PDB entry 8X01 | electron microscopy, 3.01 A resolution | chains B and C of the 5 polymer chains in the assembly

== Chain B (and C) ==
Molecule: Phosphoprotein
From: Mumps orthorubulavirus
Notes: chain C of this document is another copy of the same molecule, construct and numbering; everything in this record applies to it too
Reference sequence: C0JJ97 (C0JJ97_9MONO); residue numbers follow UniProt; this construct covers 1-391
Chain sequence (391 residues; each row starts with the number of its first residue):
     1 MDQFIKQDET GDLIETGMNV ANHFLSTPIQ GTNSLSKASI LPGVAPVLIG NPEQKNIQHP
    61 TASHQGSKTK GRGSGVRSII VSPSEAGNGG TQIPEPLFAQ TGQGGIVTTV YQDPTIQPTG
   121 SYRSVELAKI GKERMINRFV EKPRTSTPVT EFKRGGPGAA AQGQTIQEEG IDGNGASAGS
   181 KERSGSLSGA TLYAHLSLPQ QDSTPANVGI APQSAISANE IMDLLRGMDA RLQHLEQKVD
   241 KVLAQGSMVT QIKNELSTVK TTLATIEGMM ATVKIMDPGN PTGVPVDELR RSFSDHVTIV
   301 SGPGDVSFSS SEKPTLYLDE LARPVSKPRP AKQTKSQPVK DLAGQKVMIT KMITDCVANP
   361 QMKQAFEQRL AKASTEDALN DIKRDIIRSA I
Unresolved in the structure: 1-217, 287-391 (chain C: 1-219, 305-391)
Curated features (UniProtKB/Swiss-Prot):
  - modified residue: Thr10 (Phosphothreonine), Thr16 (Phosphothreonine), Thr91 (Phosphothreonine), Thr150 (Phosphothreonine), Thr165 (Phosphothreonine), Ser188 (Phosphoserine), Thr250 (Phosphothreonine), Ser257 (Phosphoserine), Thr258 (Phosphothreonine), Thr282 (Phosphothreonine), Ser292 (Phosphoserine), Ser294 (Phosphoserine), Thr298 (Phosphothreonine), Ser301 (Phosphoserine), Ser374 (Phosphoserine), Thr375 (Phosphothreonine)
  - natural variant: Asn56 (N56T: In strain: Isolate Jeryl Lynn-CK4)

== Interface between chain B and chain C ==
Contacting residue pairs (48):
  Ile221(B) - Ile221(C)  hydrophobic
  Leu224(B) - Leu225(C)  hydrophobic
  Met228(B) - Leu225(C)  hydrophobic
  Met228(B) - Asp229(C)
  Arg231(B) - Asp229(C)  salt bridge
  Arg231(B) - Leu232(C)
  Leu232(B) - Leu232(C)  hydrophobic
  Leu235(B) - Leu232(C)  hydrophobic
  Leu235(B) - Leu235(C)  hydrophobic
  Leu235(B) - Glu236(C)
  Leu235(B) - Val239(C)  hydrophobic
  Lys238(B) - Val239(C)
  Val242(B) - Val242(C)  hydrophobic
  Val242(B) - Leu243(C)  hydrophobic
  Gln245(B) - Leu243(C)
  Gln245(B) - Gly246(C)  hydrogen bond (side chain-backbone)
  Met248(B) - Val249(C)  hydrophobic
  Met248(B) - Thr250(C)
  Val249(B) - Val249(C)  hydrophobic
  Gln251(B) - Lys253(C)
  Ile252(B) - Ile252(C)  hydrophobic
  Ile252(B) - Lys253(C)
  Ile252(B) - Leu256(C)  hydrophobic
  Glu255(B) - Leu256(C)
  Thr258(B) - Lys260(C)  hydrogen bond (backbone-side chain)
  Val259(B) - Lys260(C)
  Thr262(B) - Leu263(C)
  Thr265(B) - Glu267(C)
  Ile266(B) - Ile266(C)  hydrophobic
  Ile266(B) - Glu267(C)  hydrogen bond (backbone-side chain)
  Glu267(B) - Ser301(C)
  Met269(B) - Glu267(C)
  Met269(B) - Met270(C)  hydrophobic
  Met270(B) - Met270(C)  hydrophobic
  Ala271(B) - Ser301(C)
  Met276(B) - Ile275(C)  hydrophobic
  Gly279(B) - Ser292(C)
  Gly279(B) - Phe293(C)  hydrogen bond (backbone-backbone)
  Asn280(B) - Phe293(C)
  Pro281(B) - Phe293(C)
  Pro281(B) - Asp295(C)
  Pro281(B) - His296(C)
  Pro281(B) - Val297(C)  hydrogen bond (backbone-backbone)
  Thr282(B) - Val297(C)
  Gly283(B) - Val297(C)  hydrogen bond (backbone-backbone)
  Gly283(B) - Thr298(C)
  Gly283(B) - Ile299(C)
  Pro285(B) - Val300(C)
Other interface residues (no listed pair), chain B (36 interface residues in all): Lys241, Leu256, Thr272, Val273, Lys274, Pro278
Other interface residues (no listed pair), chain C (33 interface residues in all): Met228, Gln245, Asp277

== Summary ==
36 residues of chain B face 33 of chain C across their interface; the contacts include 6 hydrogen bonds and 1
salt bridge. Polar contacts include Arg231(B)-Asp229(C), Gln245(B)-Gly246(C) and Thr258(B)-Lys260(C).
Chain B and chain C are both Phosphoprotein (Mumps orthorubulavirus); the structure, Structure of the Mumps
Virus L Protein (state2) Bound by Phosphoprotein Tetramer, was determined by electron microscopy, deposited
together with 8IZL and 8YXM.
